PDB entry 7N5C | X-ray diffraction, 1.87 A resolution | chains A and B of the 5 polymer chains in the assembly

# Chain A
Molecule: H-2 class I histocompatibility antigen, D-B alpha chain
Organism: Mus musculus
UniProtKB: P01899 (HA11_MOUSE); residues 1-276 here correspond to UniProt positions 25-300 (UniProt number = residue number + 24)
Chain sequence (277 residues; each row starts with the number of its first residue):
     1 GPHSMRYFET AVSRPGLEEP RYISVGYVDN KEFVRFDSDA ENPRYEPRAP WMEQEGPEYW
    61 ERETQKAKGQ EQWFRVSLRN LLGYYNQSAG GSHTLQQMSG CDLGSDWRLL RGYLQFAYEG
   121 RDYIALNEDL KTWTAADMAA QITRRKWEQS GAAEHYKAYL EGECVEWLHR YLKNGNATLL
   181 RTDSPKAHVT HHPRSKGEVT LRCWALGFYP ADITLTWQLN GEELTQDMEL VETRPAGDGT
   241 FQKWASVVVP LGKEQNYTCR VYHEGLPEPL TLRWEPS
Unresolved in the structure: 223-225
Sequence notes: expression tag (277)
Cystine bridges: Cys101-Cys164, Cys203-Cys259

# Chain B
Molecule: Beta-2-microglobulin
Organism: Homo sapiens
UniProtKB: P61769 (B2MG_HUMAN); residues 1-99 here correspond to UniProt positions 21-119 (UniProt number = residue number + 20)
Chain sequence (100 residues; row label = number of the first residue in the row; numbering starts at 0):
     0 MIQRTPKIQV YSRHPAENGK SNFLNCYVSG FHPSDIEVDL LKNGERIEKV EHSDLSFSKD
    60 WSFYLLYYTE FTPTEKDEYA CRVNHVTLSQ PKIVKWDRDM
Sequence notes: initiating methionine (0)
Cystine bridges: Cys25-Cys80
Curated features (UniProtKB/Swiss-Prot):
  - modified residue: Gln2 (Pyrrolidone carboxylic acid)
  - glycosylation: Ile1 (N-linked (Glc) (glycation) isoleucine), Lys19 (N-linked (Glc) (glycation) lysine), Lys41 (N-linked (Glc) (glycation) lysine), Lys48 (N-linked (Glc) (glycation) lysine), Lys58 (N-linked (Glc) (glycation) lysine), Lys91 (N-linked (Glc) (glycation) lysine), Lys94 (N-linked (Glc) (glycation) lysine)

# How chain A and chain B interact
Residue-residue contacts - 55 pairs, chain A then chain B:
  Arg6(A) with Lys58(B)
  Phe8(A) with Phe56(B); Lys58(B)
  Glu9(A) with Phe56(B)
  Thr10(A) with Phe56(B); Phe62(B)
  Val12(A) with Ser33(B)
  Arg14(A) with Asp34(B), salt bridge
  Tyr27(A) with Ser55(B)
  Arg35(A) with Asp53(B); Leu54(B), hydrogen bond (side chain-backbone); Ser55(B), hydrogen bond
  Arg48(A) with Asp53(B), salt bridge
  Thr94(A) with His31(B)
  Gln96(A) with His31(B), hydrogen bond; Phe56(B); Trp60(B), hydrogen bond (side chain-backbone); Phe62(B)
  Gln97(A) with Phe56(B); Trp60(B)
  Met98(A) with Phe56(B), hydrophobic; Lys58(B); Trp60(B), hydrophobic
  Gln115(A) with Trp60(B)
  Phe116(A) with Trp60(B)
  Ala117(A) with Trp60(B), hydrophobic
  Glu119(A) with Met0(B); His31(B)
  Gly120(A) with Arg3(B), hydrogen bond (backbone-side chain); His31(B), hydrogen bond (backbone-side chain); Trp60(B)
  Arg121(A) with Met0(B)
  Asp122(A) with Trp60(B), hydrogen bond
  His192(A) with Asp98(B), salt bridge
  Arg202(A) with Asp98(B), hydrogen bond (side chain-backbone); Met99(B)
  Trp204(A) with Asp98(B); Met99(B)
  Leu206(A) with Pro14(B), hydrophobic
  Val231(A) with Gln8(B)
  Glu232(A) with Gln8(B), hydrogen bond (backbone-side chain)
  Arg234(A) with Gln8(B), hydrogen bond; Tyr10(B); Met99(B), hydrogen bond (side chain-backbone)
  Pro235(A) with Tyr10(B), hydrogen bond (backbone-side chain); Asn24(B); Tyr26(B)
  Ala236(A) with Arg12(B), hydrogen bond (backbone-side chain); Asn24(B), hydrogen bond (backbone-side chain)
  Gly237(A) with Arg12(B), hydrogen bond (backbone-side chain); Leu65(B)
  Gln242(A) with Tyr10(B); Ser11(B), hydrogen bond (side chain-backbone); Arg12(B), hydrogen bond (side chain-backbone)
  Trp244(A) with Met99(B), hydrogen bond (side chain-backbone)
Other interface residues (no listed pair), chain A (39 interface residues in all): Arg21, Ile23, Val25, Asn30, Glu32, Thr233, Asp238
Other interface residues (no listed pair), chain B (27 interface residues in all): Ile1, His13, Ser57, Asp59, Tyr63

# Overview
39 residues of chain A face 27 of chain B across their interface, with 18 hydrogen bonds and 3 salt bridges.
Polar contacts include Arg14(A)-Asp34(B), Arg48(A)-Asp53(B) and His192(A)-Asp98(B).
Here chain A is H-2 class I histocompatibility antigen, D-B alpha chain (Mus musculus) and chain B is
Beta-2-microglobulin (Homo sapiens). Entry 7N5C (6218 TCR in complex with H2Db PA with an engineered TCR-pMHC
disulfide bond) was determined by X-ray diffraction together with 7N4K, 7N5P and 7N5Q from the same study.
